Entry 7SQR (electron microscopy, 3.40 A resolution); this record covers chains A and B of the 12 polymer chains in the assembly.

[Chain A (and B)]
Molecule: Chimallin
Organism: Pseudomonas phage 201phi2-1
Notes: chain B of this document is another copy of the same molecule, construct and numbering; everything in this record applies to it too
UniProt: B3FIW8 (GP105_BP201); residue numbers follow UniProt; this construct covers 1-631
Amino-acid sequence (634 residues; row label = number of the first residue in the row; numbers below 1 keep their minus sign (Ser-2 is residue -2)):
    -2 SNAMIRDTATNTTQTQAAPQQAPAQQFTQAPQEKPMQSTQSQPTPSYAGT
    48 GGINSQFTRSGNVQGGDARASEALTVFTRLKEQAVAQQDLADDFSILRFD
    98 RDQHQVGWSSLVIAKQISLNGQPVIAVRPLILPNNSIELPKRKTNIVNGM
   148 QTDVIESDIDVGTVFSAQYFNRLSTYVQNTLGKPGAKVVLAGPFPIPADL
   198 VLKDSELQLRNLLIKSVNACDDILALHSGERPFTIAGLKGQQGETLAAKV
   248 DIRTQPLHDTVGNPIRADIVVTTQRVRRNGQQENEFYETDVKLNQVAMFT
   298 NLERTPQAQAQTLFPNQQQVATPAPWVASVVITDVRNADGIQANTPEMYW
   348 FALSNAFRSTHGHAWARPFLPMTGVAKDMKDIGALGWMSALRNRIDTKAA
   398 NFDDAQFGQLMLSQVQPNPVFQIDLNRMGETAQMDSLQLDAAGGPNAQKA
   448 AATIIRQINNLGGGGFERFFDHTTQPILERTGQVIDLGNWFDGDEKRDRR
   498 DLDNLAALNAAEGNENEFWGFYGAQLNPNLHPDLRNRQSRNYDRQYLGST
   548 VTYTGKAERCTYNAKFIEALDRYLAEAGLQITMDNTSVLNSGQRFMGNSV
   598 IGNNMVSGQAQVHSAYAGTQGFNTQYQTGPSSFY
Unresolved in the structure: -2 to 47, 307-318, 582-631 (chain B: -2 to 589, 612-631)
Construct notes: expression tag (-2 to 0)
Reported in the primary citation:
  - self-association interface (contacts with another copy of this molecule): Gln590 to Ser611

[Chain A / chain B interface]
Pairs across the interface (37):
  Arg301(A) - Gly594(B)
  Arg301(A) - Asn595(B)
  Pro303(A) - Met593(B)
  Pro303(A) - Gly594(B)
  Pro303(A) - Asn595(B)
  Pro303(A) - Ser596(B)
  Val324(A) - Met602(B)  hydrophobic
  Phe354(A) - Val603(B)  hydrophobic
  Phe354(A) - Ala607(B)  hydrophobic
  Thr357(A) - Ala607(B)
  His358(A) - Gln606(B)  hydrogen bond (backbone-side chain)
  His358(A) - Val609(B)
  Asn415(A) - Val603(B)
  Val417(A) - Ile598(B)  hydrophobic
  Val417(A) - Met602(B)  hydrophobic
  Phe418(A) - Val603(B)  hydrophobic
  Gln419(A) - Ile598(B)
  Trp516(A) - Phe592(B)  hydrogen bond (side chain-backbone)
  Trp516(A) - Met593(B)
  Tyr519(A) - Phe592(B)  hydrophobic
  Gly520(A) - Phe592(B)
  Leu523(A) - Phe592(B)
  Thr558(A) - Asn601(B)
  Asn560(A) - Asn601(B)
  Ala561(A) - Met602(B)
  Glu565(A) - Val603(B)
  Glu565(A) - Ser604(B)  hydrogen bond (side chain-backbone)
  Glu565(A) - Gly605(B)
  Ala572(A) - Gln608(B)
  Gln577(A) - His610(B)
  Ile578(A) - Val609(B)
  Ile578(A) - His610(B)  hydrogen bond (backbone-backbone)
  Ile578(A) - Ser611(B)
  Thr579(A) - His610(B)
  Thr579(A) - Ser611(B)
  Met580(A) - Val609(B)  hydrophobic
  Met580(A) - Ser611(B)
Other interface residues (no listed pair), chain A (32 interface residues in all): Thr302, Arg355, Pro416, Asn513, Asn524, Pro525, Asn526, Tyr559, Asp568
Other interface residues (no listed pair), chain B (19 interface residues in all): Gln590, Arg591

[In short]
The interface between chain A and chain B involves 32 residues on one side and 19 on the other; the contacts
include 4 hydrogen bonds. Among the polar pairs are His358(A)-Gln606(B), Trp516(A)-Phe592(B) and
Glu565(A)-Ser604(B). The paper reports a self-association interface involving Gln590(A).
Both chains are Chimallin (Pseudomonas phage 201phi2-1). Entry 7SQR (201phi2-1 Chimallin localized tetramer
reconstruction) was determined by electron microscopy (same publication as 7SQQ, 7SQS, 7SQT, 7SQU and 7SQV).
